7LMB - chains A and D of the 8 polymer chains in the assembly; structure by electron microscopy, 3.80 A resolution.

Chain A:
Molecule: Telomerase reverse transcriptase
From: Tetrahymena thermophila
Notes: EC 2.7.7.49
UniProt: O77448 (TERT_TETTH); residues 1-1117 here = UniProt positions 1-1117
Sequence (1117 residues; row label = number of the first residue in the row):
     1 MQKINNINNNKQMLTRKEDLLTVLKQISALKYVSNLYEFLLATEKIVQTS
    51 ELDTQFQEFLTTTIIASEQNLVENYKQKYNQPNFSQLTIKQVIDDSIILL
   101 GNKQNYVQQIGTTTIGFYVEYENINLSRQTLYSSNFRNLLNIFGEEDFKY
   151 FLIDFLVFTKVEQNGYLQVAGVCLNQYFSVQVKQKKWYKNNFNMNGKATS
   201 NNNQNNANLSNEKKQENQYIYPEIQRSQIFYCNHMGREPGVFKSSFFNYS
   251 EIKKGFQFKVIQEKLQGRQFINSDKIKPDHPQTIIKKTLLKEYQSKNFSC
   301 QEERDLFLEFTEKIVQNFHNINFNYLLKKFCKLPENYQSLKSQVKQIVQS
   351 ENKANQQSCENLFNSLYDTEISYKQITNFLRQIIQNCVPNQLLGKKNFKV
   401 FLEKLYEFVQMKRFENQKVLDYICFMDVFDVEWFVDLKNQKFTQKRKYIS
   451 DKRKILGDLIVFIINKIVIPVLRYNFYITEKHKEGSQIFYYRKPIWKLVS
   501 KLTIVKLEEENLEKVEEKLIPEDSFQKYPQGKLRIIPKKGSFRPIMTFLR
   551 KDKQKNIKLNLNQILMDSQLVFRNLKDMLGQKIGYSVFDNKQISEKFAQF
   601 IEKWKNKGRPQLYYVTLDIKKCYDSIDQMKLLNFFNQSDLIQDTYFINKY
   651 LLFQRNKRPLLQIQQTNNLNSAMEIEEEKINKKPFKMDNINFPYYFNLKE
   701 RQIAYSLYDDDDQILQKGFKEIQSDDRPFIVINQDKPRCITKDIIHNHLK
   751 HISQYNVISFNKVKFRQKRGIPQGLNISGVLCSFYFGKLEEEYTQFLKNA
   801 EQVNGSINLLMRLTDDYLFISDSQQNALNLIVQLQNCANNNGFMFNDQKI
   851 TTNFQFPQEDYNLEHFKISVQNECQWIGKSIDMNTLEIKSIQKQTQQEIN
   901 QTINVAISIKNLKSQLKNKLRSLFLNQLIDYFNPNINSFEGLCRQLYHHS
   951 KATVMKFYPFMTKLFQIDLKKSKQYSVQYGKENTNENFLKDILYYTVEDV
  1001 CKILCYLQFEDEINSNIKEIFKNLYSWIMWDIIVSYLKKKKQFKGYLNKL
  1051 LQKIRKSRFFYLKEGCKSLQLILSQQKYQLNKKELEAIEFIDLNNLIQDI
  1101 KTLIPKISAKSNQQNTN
Disordered / not traced: 1-10, 180-215, 252-280, 664-686, 1111-1117
UniProt features mapped onto this chain:
  - binding site (Mg(2+)): D618, D815, D816
  - mutagenesis: K90 (K90A: Decreased reverse transcriptase activity), D94 (D94A: Decreased reverse transcriptase activity; does not affect DNA-binding), K103 (K103A: Does not affect reverse transcriptase activity), R137 (R137A: Decreased reverse transcriptase activity), E145 to E146 (Does not affect reverse transcriptase activity), F158 (F158A: Abolished reverse transcriptase activity), Q168 (Q168A: Strongly decreased reverse transcriptase activity; strongly decreased DNA-binding; Q168E: Does not affect reverse transcriptase activity; Q168N: Decreased reverse transcriptase activity), L174 (L174A: Decreased reverse transcriptase activity), F178 (F178A: Strongly decreased reverse transcriptase activity; strongly decreased DNA-binding), K183 to K189 (Strongly decreased reverse transcriptase activity), K183 to K186 (Strongly decreased reverse transcriptase activity), K185 to K186 (Does not affect reverse transcriptase activity), 47 further mutagenesis entries in UniProt
From the paper describing this entry:
  - binding site for telomere DNA: F414
  - mutagenesis - Y231A, R413A, F414A, F414H, F414Y, E480A, R534A, R550A, K551A, K553A, K657A, R658A, Y694A, R921A: decreased catalytic activity

Chain D:
Molecule: Telomerase holoenzyme Teb1 subunit
From: Tetrahymena thermophila
UniProt: D2CVN6 (TEB1_TETTS); residues 1-701 here = UniProt positions 1-701
Sequence (701 residues; numbered 1 to 701; the number before each row is that of its first residue):
     1 MKLTKGGSYILKKVDRKQFYQDEEIVMQIKKILGQKTTDCKQYIKCECID
    51 GLGDEALIYFEMLANQNQHLQKNDVIMIQDYLNDKTQNDKIVVLVTRFQF
   101 CKASHVQPKTAQKESIQLLNTEKTIIQKSKITKNPAEEVLKFIEVNEKDN
   151 SSNSEDMIIEQQKQEIKNNQKEKQSINGFNLEDSYSNISDITNFGGKSNF
   201 NIGSLSDQLSKQTLLISQLQVGKNRFSFKFEGRVVYKSSTFQNQQDSKYF
   251 FITAQDANNQEINLSFWQKVDQSYQTLKVGQYYYFIGGEVKQFKNNLELK
   301 FKFGDYQIIPKETLSANYVQPLALQPSKQFGNDSIGDSDYSIHNLIEKEE
   351 SIAQKGYNGQKNNKYRQNNNNSKHTLLISEVLKTSKQYLSVLAQVVDIQS
   401 SDKNIRLKICDNSCNQELKVVIFPDLCYEWRDKFSINKWYYFNEFVRQIY
   451 NDEVQLKNNIHSSIKESDDQRKVITYNQEQGVFKKSISINSNDSFEIKPK
   501 ISYKNNSNQEQRIYSSIEEIIQQAQASEIGQKKEFYVYGNLVSIQMKNKL
   551 YYYRCTCQGKSVLKYHGDSFFCESCQQFINPQVHLMLRAFVQDSTGTIPV
   601 MIFDQQSSQLINQIDPSIHVQEAGQYVKNCIENGQEEIIRQLFSKLDFAR
   651 FIFEIQFENKEFNNEQEIAYKVLKIEKENIKEESKYLLKKLEHLINNNQN
   701 N
Disordered / not traced: 1-510, 698-701
Bound ions: Zn2+: C572, C575

Chain A / chain D interface:
Residue-residue contacts (22; chain A residue first):
  N102(A) - I544(D)
  N102(A) - M546(D)
  N102(A) - R640(D)
  N102(A) - F643(D)
  Q104(A) - M546(D)
  Q104(A) - K547(D)
  T113(A) - Q545(D)  hydrogen bond
  T114(A) - S543(D)
  T114(A) - Q545(D)
  T114(A) - F590(D)
  I115(A) - S543(D)
  I115(A) - F590(D)  hydrophobic
  G116(A) - V542(D)
  G116(A) - S543(D)
  G116(A) - F648(D)
  F117(A) - F648(D)  hydrophobic
  N217(A) - D568(D)
  L290(A) - Q576(D)
  L290(A) - F578(D)
  K291(A) - E573(D)
  Q294(A) - F578(D)
  K296(A) - F578(D)
Other interface residues (no listed pair), chain A (14 interface residues in all): K103, K558
Other interface residues (no listed pair), chain D (20 interface residues in all): G567, F571, Q592, T597, S644, N663

In short:
The interface between chain A and chain D involves 14 residues on one side and 20 on the other; the contacts
include 1 hydrogen bond. Its one hydrogen-bonded contact is T113(A)-Q545(D). From the paper: a binding site
for telomere DNA at F414(A); Y231A, R413A and F414A of chain A, among others, reduce catalytic activity; 14
substitutions were tested in all.
Here chain A is Telomerase reverse transcriptase and chain D is Telomerase holoenzyme Teb1 subunit, both from
Tetrahymena thermophila. Entry 7LMB (Tetrahymena telomerase T5D5 structure at 3.8 Angstrom) was determined by
electron microscopy together with 7LMA from the same study.
